PDB entry 6CV1 | electron microscopy, 2.76 A resolution | chains A and C of the 4 polymer chains in the assembly

# Chain A
Name: viral protein 1
Organism: Enterovirus D68
Reference sequence: A0A0X7Z9B1 (A0A0X7Z9B1_9ENTO); residues 1-297 here correspond to UniProt positions 565-861 (UniProt number = residue number + 564)
Amino-acid sequence (297 residues; row label = number of the first residue in the row):
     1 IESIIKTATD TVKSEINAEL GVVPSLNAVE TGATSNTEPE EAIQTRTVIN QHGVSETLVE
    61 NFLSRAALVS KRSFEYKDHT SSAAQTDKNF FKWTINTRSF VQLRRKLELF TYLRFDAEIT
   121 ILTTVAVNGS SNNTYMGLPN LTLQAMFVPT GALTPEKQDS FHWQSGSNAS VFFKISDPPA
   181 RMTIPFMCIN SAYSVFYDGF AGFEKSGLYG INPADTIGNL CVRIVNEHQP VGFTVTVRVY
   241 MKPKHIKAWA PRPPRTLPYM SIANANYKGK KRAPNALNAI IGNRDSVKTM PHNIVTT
Disordered / not traced: 129-133, 296-297
Reported in the primary citation:
  - conformationally variable residues (loop rearrangement): I217

# Chain C
Name: viral protein 2
Organism: Enterovirus D68
Reference sequence: A0A097ZN88 (A0A097ZN88_9ENTO); residue numbers follow UniProt; this construct covers 1-248
Amino-acid sequence (248 residues; row label = number of the first residue in the row):
     1 SPSAEACGYS DRVLQLKLGN SAIVTQEAAN YCCAYGEWPN YLPDHEAVAI DKPTQPETAT
    61 DRFYTLKSVK WEAGSTGWWW KLPDALNNIG MFGQNVQHHY LYRSGFLIHV QCNATRFHQG
   121 ALLVVAIPEH QRGAHNTNTS PGFDDIMKGE EGGTFNHPYV LDDGTSLACA TIFPHQWINL
   181 RTNNSATIVL PWMNAAPMDF PLRHNQWTLA IIPVVPLGTR TMSSMVPITV SIAPMCCEFN
   241 GLRHAITQ
Disordered / not traced: 1-9, 247-248
Sequence notes: conflict R116 (Lys in A0A097ZN88)

# Interface between chain A and chain C
Residue-residue contacts (104; chain A residue first):
  V29(A) - W177(C)
  E30(A) - A29(C)
  E30(A) - Q176(C)
  E30(A) - W177(C)  hydrogen bond (backbone-backbone)
  E30(A) - N179(C)  hydrogen bond
  E30(A) - T182(C)  hydrogen bond
  E30(A) - N183(C)
  T31(A) - A29(C)
  T31(A) - N30(C)
  T31(A) - Q176(C)  hydrogen bond (backbone-side chain)
  G32(A) - H175(C)
  R98(A) - Q131(C)
  T111(A) - E129(C)
  Y112(A) - E129(C)  hydrogen bond
  Y112(A) - M193(C)
  Y112(A) - N194(C)
  Y112(A) - A195(C)  hydrophobic
  N190(A) - A195(C)
  N190(A) - A196(C)
  S191(A) - A195(C)  hydrogen bond (backbone-backbone)
  A192(A) - A195(C)
  F196(A) - E129(C)
  F196(A) - Q131(C)
  Y197(A) - E129(C)
  Y197(A) - Q131(C)  hydrogen bond (backbone-side chain)
  Y197(A) - H204(C)
  D198(A) - K81(C)  salt bridge
  D198(A) - E129(C)  hydrogen bond (backbone-side chain)
  D198(A) - H130(C)
  D198(A) - I146(C)
  D198(A) - H204(C)
  D198(A) - N205(C)  hydrogen bond (backbone-backbone)
  D198(A) - T208(C)  hydrogen bond
  G199(A) - R203(C)
  G199(A) - H204(C)
  F200(A) - G142(C)
  F200(A) - F143(C)  hydrophobic
  F200(A) - M147(C)  hydrophobic
  F200(A) - R203(C)  hydrogen bond (backbone-backbone)
  G202(A) - R203(C)
  F203(A) - Y100(C)  hydrophobic
  F203(A) - F200(C)  hydrophobic
  F203(A) - R203(C)  hydrogen bond (backbone-side chain)
  E204(A) - R203(C)
  K205(A) - F143(C)
  K205(A) - R203(C)
  Y209(A) - H130(C)  hydrogen bond (side chain-backbone)
  Y209(A) - Q131(C)
  Y209(A) - R132(C)  hydrogen bond (side chain-backbone)
  Y209(A) - P141(C)
  Y209(A) - I146(C)
  G210(A) - Q131(C)
  A250(A) - Y35(C)
  A250(A) - M193(C)  hydrophobic
  P251(A) - I172(C)
  P251(A) - F173(C)
  R252(A) - P128(C)  hydrogen bond (side chain-backbone)
  R252(A) - E129(C)  hydrogen bond (side chain-backbone)
  R252(A) - I172(C)
  R252(A) - F173(C)
  P253(A) - T165(C)
  P253(A) - S166(C)
  P253(A) - C169(C)
  P253(A) - A170(C)  hydrophobic
  P253(A) - I172(C)
  P253(A) - F173(C)
  P254(A) - T165(C)
  P254(A) - S166(C)
  R255(A) - D163(C)  hydrogen bond (side chain-backbone)
  R255(A) - G164(C)
  R255(A) - T165(C)
  T256(A) - G164(C)  hydrogen bond (backbone-backbone)
  T256(A) - T165(C)  hydrogen bond (side chain-backbone)
  T256(A) - S166(C)
  L257(A) - V160(C)  hydrophobic
  L257(A) - G164(C)  hydrogen bond (backbone-backbone)
  M260(A) - T137(C)
  N264(A) - N138(C)  hydrogen bond (side chain-backbone)
  N264(A) - T139(C)
  N264(A) - S140(C)  hydrogen bond
  A265(A) - G133(C)
  A265(A) - D163(C)
  N266(A) - G133(C)
  N266(A) - A134(C)  hydrogen bond (side chain-backbone)
  N266(A) - T137(C)  hydrogen bond (side chain-backbone)
  N266(A) - N138(C)
  N266(A) - T139(C)  hydrogen bond (side chain-backbone)
  N266(A) - P141(C)
  Y267(A) - G133(C)
  Y267(A) - A134(C)  hydrogen bond (backbone-backbone)
  Y267(A) - H135(C)
  Y267(A) - N136(C)  hydrogen bond (backbone-backbone)
  Y267(A) - H157(C)  hydrogen bond
  Y267(A) - V160(C)  hydrophobic
  Y267(A) - D162(C)  hydrogen bond
  Y267(A) - D163(C)
  Y267(A) - G164(C)
  K268(A) - N136(C)  hydrogen bond
  L277(A) - H135(C)
  L277(A) - H157(C)
  L277(A) - Y159(C)
  N278(A) - Y159(C)
  A279(A) - Y159(C)
  I280(A) - Y159(C)  hydrogen bond (backbone-side chain)
Other interface residues (no listed pair), chain A (43 interface residues in all): S194, V195, A263, I281
Other interface residues (no listed pair), chain C (53 interface residues in all): I127, N156, L161

# Overview
43 residues of chain A and 53 residues of chain C are in contact; the contacts include 31 hydrogen bonds and 1
salt bridge. Polar pairs include D198(A)-K81(C), E30(A)-N179(C) and E30(A)-T182(C). The paper reports
conformational variability at I217(A).
Chain A is viral protein 1 and chain C is viral protein 2, both from Enterovirus D68; the structure, CryoEM
structure of human enterovirus D68 full particle (after incubation with heparin-derived hexasaccharide), was
determined by electron microscopy, deposited together with 6CV2, 6CV3, 6CV4, 6CV5 and 6CVB.
